PDB entry 7AFH | electron microscopy, 3.59 A resolution | chains 1 and B of the 9 polymer chains in the assembly

Chain 1:
Molecule: 16SrRNA (head domain of the 30S ribosome)
Source organism: Escherichia coli
Sequence (1541 nucleotides; row label = number of the first residue in the row):
     1 AAAUUGAAGA GUUUGAUCAU GGCUCAGAUU GAACGCUGGC GGCAGGCCUA ACACAUGCAA
    61 GUCGAACGGU AACAGGAAGA AGCUUGCUUC UUUGCUGACG AGUGGCGGAC GGGUGAGUAA
   121 UGUCUGGGAA ACUGCCUGAU GGAGGGGGAU AACUACUGGA AACGGUAGCU AAUACCGCAU
   181 AACGUCGCAA GACCAAAGAG GGGGACCUUC GGGCCUCUUG CCAUCGGAUG UGCCCAGAUG
   241 GGAUUAGCUA GUAGGUGGGG UAACGGCUCA CCUAGGCGAC GAUCCCUAGC UGGUCUGAGA
   301 GGAUGACCAG CCACACUGGA ACUGAGACAC GGUCCAGACU CCUACGGGAG GCAGCAGUGG
   361 GGAAUAUUGC ACAAUGGGCG CAAGCCUGAU GCAGCCAUGC CGCGUGUAUG AAGAAGGCCU
   421 UCGGGUUGUA AAGUACUUUC AGCGGGGAGG AAGGGAGUAA AGUUAAUACC UUUGCUCAUU
   481 GACGUUACCC GCAGAAGAAG CACCGGCUAA CUCCGUGCCA GCAGCCXCGG UAAUACGGAG
   541 GGUGCAAGCG UUAAUCGGAA UUACUGGGCG UAAAGCGCAC GCAGGCGGUU UGUUAAGUCA
   601 GAUGUGAAAU CCCCGGGCUC AACCUGGGAA CUGCAUCUGA UACUGGCAAG CUUGAGUCUC
   661 GUAGAGGGGG GUAGAAUUCC AGGUGUAGCG GUGAAAUGCG UAGAGAUCUG GAGGAAUACC
   721 GGUGGCGAAG GCGGCCCCCU GGACGAAGAC UGACGCUCAG GUGCGAAAGC GUGGGGAGCA
   781 AACAGGAUUA GAUACCCUGG UAGUCCACGC CGUAAACGAU GUCGACUUGG AGGUUGUGCC
   841 CUUGAGGCGU GGCUUCCGGA GCUAACGCGU UAAGUCGACC GCCUGGGGAG UACGGCCGCA
   901 AGGUUAAAAC UCAAAUGAAU UGACGGGGGC CCGCACAAGC GGUGGAGCAU GUGGUUUAAU
   961 UCGAUGXAAC GCGAAGAACC UUACCUGGUC UUGACAUCCA CGGAAGUUUU CAGAGAUGAG
  1021 AAUGUGCCUU CGGGAACCGU GAGACAGGUG CUGCAUGGCU GUCGUCAGCU CGUGUUGUGA
  1081 AAUGUUGGGU UAAGUCCCGC AACGAGCGCA ACCCUUAUCC UUUGUUGCCA GCGGUCCGGC
  1141 CGGGAACUCA AAGGAGACUG CCAGUGAUAA ACUGGAGGAA GGUGGGGAUG ACGUCAAGUC
  1201 AUCAUGGCCC UUACGACCAG GGCUACACAC GUGCUACAAU GGCGCAUACA AAGAGAAGCG
  1261 ACCUCGCGAG AGCAAGCGGA CCUCAUAAAG UGCGUCGUAG UCCGGAUUGG AGUCUGCAAC
  1321 UCGACUCCAU GAAGUCGGAA UCGCUAGUAA UCGUGGAUCA GAAUGCCACG GUGAAUACGU
  1381 UCCCGGCCUU GUACACACCG CCCGUXACAC CAUGGGAGUG GGUUGCAAAA GAAGUAGGUA
  1441 GCUUAACCUU CGGGAGGGCG CUUACCACUU UGUGAUUCAU GACUGGGGUG AAGUCGUAAC
  1501 AAGGUAACCG UAGGGGAACC UGCGGUUGGA UCACCUCCUU A
Not modelled in the structure: 1-930, 1387-1541
Modified positions: PSU (pseudouridine-5'-monophosphate) at position 516, G7M (N7-methyl-guanosine-5'-monophosphate) at position 527, 2MG (2N-methylguanosine-5'-monophosphate) at position 966, 5MC (5-methylcytidine-5'-monophosphate) at position 967, 2MG (2N-methylguanosine-5'-monophosphate) at position 1207, 4OC (4n,o2'-methylcytidine-5'-monophosphate) at position 1401, 5MC (5-methylcytidine-5'-monophosphate) at position 1406, UR3 (3-methyluridine-5'-monophoshate) at position 1497, 2MG (2N-methylguanosine-5'-monophosphate) at position 1515, MA6 (6N-dimethyladenosine-5'-monophoshate) at position 1517, MA6 (6N-dimethyladenosine-5'-monophoshate) at position 1518
Metal / ion sites: Mg2+ site 1: G963, A964, U1199; Mg2+ site 2: G971, G1365, C1366; Mg2+ site 3: C1054, A1196, A1197; Mg2+ site 4 near U1224 (its only coordinating residue here); Mg2+ site 5 near U1232 (its only coordinating residue here); Mg2+ site 6 near A1238 (its only coordinating residue here); Mg2+ site 7: G1242, C1243; Mg2+ site 8 near G1370 (its only coordinating residue here)

Chain B:
Molecule: 30S ribosomal protein S2
Source organism: Escherichia coli
UniProt: C3TPN2 (C3TPN2_ECOLX); numbering as in UniProt (aligned over 1-241)
Sequence (241 residues; numbered 1 to 241; the number before each row is that of its first residue):
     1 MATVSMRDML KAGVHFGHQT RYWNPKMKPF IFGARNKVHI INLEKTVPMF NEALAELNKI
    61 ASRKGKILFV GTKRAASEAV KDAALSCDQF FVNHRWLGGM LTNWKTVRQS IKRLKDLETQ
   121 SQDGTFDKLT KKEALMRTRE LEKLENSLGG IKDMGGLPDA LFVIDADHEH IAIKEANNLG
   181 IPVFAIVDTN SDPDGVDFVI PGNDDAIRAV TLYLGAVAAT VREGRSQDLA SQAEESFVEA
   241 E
Not modelled in the structure: 1-3, 228-241
Metal / ion sites: Zn2+: His18, Asp204

Interface between chain 1 and chain B:
Residue-residue contacts (35; chain 1 residue first):
  G1072(1) with Thr106(B), hydrogen bond to the base
  U1073(1) with Asn103(B), hydrogen bond to the sugar; Lys105(B), sugar contact
  G1074(1) with Gly99(B), sugar contact; Thr102(B), hydrogen bond to the sugar; Asn103(B), sugar contact
  U1075(1) with Thr102(B), phosphate contact
  G1099(1) with Arg95(B), phosphate contact
  C1100(1) with Arg95(B), phosphate contact
  A1101(1) with Gly98(B), base contact; Gly99(B), hydrogen bond to the base; Thr102(B), hydrogen bond to the base; Ile171(B), base contact; Glu175(B), base contact
  A1102(1) with Arg95(B), phosphate contact; Leu97(B), sugar contact; Gly98(B), hydrogen bond to the sugar; Asn103(B), base contact
  C1103(1) with Arg95(B), salt bridge to the phosphate; Leu97(B), sugar contact; Gly98(B), sugar contact; Asn103(B), base contact; Thr106(B), base contact
  G1104(1) with Leu97(B), phosphate contact; Thr106(B), sugar contact; Ser110(B), phosphate contact
  A1111(1) with Lys132(B), sugar contact; Glu133(B), hydrogen bond to the sugar
  C1112(1) with Thr130(B), sugar contact; Glu133(B), sugar contact
  A1157(1) with Lys131(B), sugar contact
  C1158(1) with Lys132(B), salt bridge to the phosphate; Leu135(B), sugar contact; Arg139(B), hydrogen bond to the sugar
  G1160(1) with Arg139(B), salt bridge to the phosphate
Also at the interface, not in a pair above, chain 1 (16 interface residues in all): U1168
Also at the interface, not in a pair above, chain B (19 interface residues in all): Arg74, Ser147

Overview:
Chain 1 and chain B form an interface of 16 and 19 residues respectively; the contacts include 8 hydrogen
bonds and 3 salt bridges. Polar contacts include G1072(1)-Thr106(B), A1101(1)-Gly99(B) and A1101(1)-Thr102(B).
G963(1), A964(1) and U1199(1) form the Mg2+ site 1.
Chain 1 is 16SrRNA (head domain of the 30S ribosome) and chain B is 30S ribosomal protein S2, both from
Escherichia coli; the structure, Bacterial 30S ribosomal subunit assembly complex state C (head domain), was
determined by electron microscopy together with 7AF3, 7AF5, 7AF8, 7AFA, 7AFD, 7AFI and 17 further entries from
the same study.
